6OVY - chains D and E of the 9 polymer chains in the assembly; structure by X-ray diffraction, 3.00 A resolution.

[Chain D]
Protein: DNA-directed RNA polymerase subunit beta'
Source organism: Thermus thermophilus
Notes: EC 2.7.7.6
Reference sequence: Q8RQE8 (RPOC_THET8); residue numbers follow UniProt; this construct covers 1-1524
Chain sequence (1524 residues; row label = number of the first residue in the row):
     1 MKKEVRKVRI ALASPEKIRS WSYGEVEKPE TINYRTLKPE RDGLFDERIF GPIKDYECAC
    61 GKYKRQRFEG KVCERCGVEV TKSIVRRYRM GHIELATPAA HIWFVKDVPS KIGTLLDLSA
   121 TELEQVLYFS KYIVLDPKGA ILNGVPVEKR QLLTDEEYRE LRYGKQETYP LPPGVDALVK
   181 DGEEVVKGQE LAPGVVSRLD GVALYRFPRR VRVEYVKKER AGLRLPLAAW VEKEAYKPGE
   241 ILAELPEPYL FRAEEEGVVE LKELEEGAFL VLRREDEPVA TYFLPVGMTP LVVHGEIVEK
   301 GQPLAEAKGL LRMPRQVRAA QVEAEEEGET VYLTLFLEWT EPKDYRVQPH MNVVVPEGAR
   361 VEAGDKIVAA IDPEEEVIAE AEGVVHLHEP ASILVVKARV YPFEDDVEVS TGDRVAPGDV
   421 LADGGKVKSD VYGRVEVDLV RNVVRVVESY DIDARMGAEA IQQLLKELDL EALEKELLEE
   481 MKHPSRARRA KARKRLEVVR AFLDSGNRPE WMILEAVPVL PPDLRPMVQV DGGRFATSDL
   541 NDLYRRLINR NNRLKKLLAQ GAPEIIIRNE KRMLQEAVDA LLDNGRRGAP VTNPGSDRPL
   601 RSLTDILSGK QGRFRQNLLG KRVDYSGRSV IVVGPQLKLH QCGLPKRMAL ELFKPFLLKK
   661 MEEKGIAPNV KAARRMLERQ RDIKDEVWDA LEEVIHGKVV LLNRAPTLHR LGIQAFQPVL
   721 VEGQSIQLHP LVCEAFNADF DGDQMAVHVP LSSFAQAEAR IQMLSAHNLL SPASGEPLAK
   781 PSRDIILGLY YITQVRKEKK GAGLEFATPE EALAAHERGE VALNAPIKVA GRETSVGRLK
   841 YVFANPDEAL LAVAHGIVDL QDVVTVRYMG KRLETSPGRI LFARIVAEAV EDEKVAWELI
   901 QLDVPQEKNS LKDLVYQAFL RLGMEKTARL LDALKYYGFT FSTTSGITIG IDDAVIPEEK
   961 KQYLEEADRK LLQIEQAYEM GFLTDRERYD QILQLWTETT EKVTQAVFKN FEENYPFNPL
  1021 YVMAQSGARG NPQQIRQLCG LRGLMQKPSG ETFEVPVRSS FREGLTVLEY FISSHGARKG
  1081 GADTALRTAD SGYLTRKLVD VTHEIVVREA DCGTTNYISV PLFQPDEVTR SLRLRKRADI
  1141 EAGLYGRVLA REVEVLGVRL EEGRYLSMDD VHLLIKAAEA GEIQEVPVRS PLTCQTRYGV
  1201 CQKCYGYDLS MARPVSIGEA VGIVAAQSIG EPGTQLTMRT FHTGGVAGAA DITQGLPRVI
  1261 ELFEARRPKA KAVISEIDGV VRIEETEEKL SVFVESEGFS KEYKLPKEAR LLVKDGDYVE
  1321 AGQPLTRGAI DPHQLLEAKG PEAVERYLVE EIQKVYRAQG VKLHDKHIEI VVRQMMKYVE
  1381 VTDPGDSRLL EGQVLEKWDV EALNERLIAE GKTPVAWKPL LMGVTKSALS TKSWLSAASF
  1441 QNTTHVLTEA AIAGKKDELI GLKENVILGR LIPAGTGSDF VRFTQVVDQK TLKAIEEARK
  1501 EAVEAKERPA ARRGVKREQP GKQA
Not modelled in the structure: 1-3, 1239-1252, 1503-1524
Ion coordination: Zn2+ site 1: Cys58, Cys60, Cys73, Cys76; Mg2+: Asp739, Asp741, Asp743 (shared with 1 residue of chain I); Zn2+ site 2: Cys1112, Cys1194, Cys1201, Cys1204

[Chain E]
Protein: DNA-directed RNA polymerase subunit omega
Source organism: Thermus thermophilus
Notes: EC 2.7.7.6
Reference sequence: A0A1J1EUF1 (A0A1J1EUF1_THETH); numbering as in UniProt (aligned over 1-99)
Chain sequence (99 residues; row label = number of the first residue in the row):
     1 MAEPGIDKLF GMVDSKYRLT VVVAKRAQQL LRHGFKNTVL EPEERPKMQT LEGLFDDPNA
    61 VTWAMKELLT GRLVFGENLV PEDRLQKEME RLYPVEREE
Not modelled in the structure: 1, 96-99

[Interface between chain D and chain E]
Contacting residue pairs (100; chain D residue first):
  His640(D) with Ala2(E)
  Lys664(D) with Thr50(E); Glu52(E), salt bridge
  Asp689(D) with Leu51(E)
  Glu693(D) with Met48(E); Thr50(E)
  His696(D) with Met48(E); Asp57(E), salt bridge; Asn59(E), hydrogen bond (backbone-side chain)
  Gly697(D) with Asn59(E), hydrogen bond (backbone-side chain)
  Lys698(D) with Asn59(E)
  Ser753(D) with Leu31(E); Val61(E)
  Phe754(D) with Val21(E), hydrophobic; Ala24(E), hydrophobic
  Ala757(D) with Thr20(E); Ala24(E), hydrophobic
  Glu758(D) with Thr20(E)
  Arg760(D) with Glu3(E), salt bridge; Asn59(E), hydrogen bond; Val61(E); Thr62(E), hydrogen bond
  Ile761(D) with Phe10(E), hydrophobic; Leu19(E), hydrophobic; Thr20(E); Met65(E), hydrophobic
  Gln762(D) with Tyr17(E); Thr20(E), hydrogen bond
  Leu764(D) with Glu3(E)
  Ala766(D) with Ala2(E)
  His767(D) with Ala2(E); Glu3(E), hydrogen bond (side chain-backbone); Ile6(E)
  Gly923(D) with Asp7(E)
  Met924(D) with Ile6(E), hydrophobic; Asp7(E), hydrogen bond (backbone-side chain)
  Glu925(D) with Ala2(E); Glu3(E); Pro4(E); Gly5(E), hydrogen bond (side chain-backbone); Ile6(E); Asp7(E), hydrogen bond (backbone-side chain)
  Asp1208(D) with Lys16(E), salt bridge
  Met1211(D) with Lys16(E)
  Arg1213(D) with Phe10(E)
  Ser1216(D) with Ser15(E); Lys16(E), hydrogen bond (side chain-backbone)
  Ile1217(D) with Ser15(E), hydrogen bond (backbone-side chain); Tyr17(E)
  Gly1218(D) with Tyr17(E)
  Glu1219(D) with Tyr17(E), hydrogen bond
  Gly1475(D) with Tyr17(E)
  Thr1476(D) with Tyr17(E); Thr20(E); Val21(E)
  Asp1479(D) with Glu77(E)
  Phe1480(D) with Asp14(E); Arg18(E), hydrogen bond (backbone-side chain); Glu77(E)
  Val1481(D) with Ser15(E); Arg18(E); Val21(E)
  Arg1482(D) with Lys25(E), hydrogen bond (backbone-side chain)
  Phe1483(D) with Lys25(E)
  Thr1484(D) with Arg18(E), hydrogen bond; Val22(E); Lys25(E), hydrogen bond (backbone-side chain); Gly76(E)
  Gln1485(D) with Val74(E); Phe75(E); Gly76(E), hydrogen bond (backbone-backbone); Leu79(E), hydrogen bond (side chain-backbone); Val80(E), hydrogen bond (side chain-backbone); Glu82(E), hydrogen bond
  Val1486(D) with Val22(E), hydrophobic; Arg26(E); Gln29(E), hydrogen bond (backbone-side chain); Val74(E)
  Val1487(D) with Leu73(E); Val74(E), hydrogen bond (backbone-backbone); Leu85(E), hydrophobic
  Asp1488(D) with Arg26(E), salt bridge; Val39(E); Arg72(E); Leu73(E); Tyr93(E)
  Gln1489(D) with Arg72(E); Val74(E)
  Thr1491(D) with Met89(E); Tyr93(E)
  Ala1494(D) with Glu88(E); Arg91(E); Leu92(E), hydrophobic
  Ile1495(D) with Arg84(E); Leu85(E), hydrophobic; Glu88(E)
  Ala1498(D) with Glu88(E)
  Arg1499(D) with Val80(E); Pro81(E); Arg84(E)
Other interface residues (no listed pair), chain D (51 interface residues in all): Glu692, Arg710, Gln756, Ala928, Ser1210, Lys1490
Other interface residues (no listed pair), chain E (55 interface residues in all): Val23, Ala27, Gln28, Asn37, Lys47, Pro58, Asn78

[Overview]
51 residues of chain D face 55 of chain E across their interface, with 22 hydrogen bonds and 5 salt bridges.
Polar contacts include Lys664(D)-Glu52(E), His696(D)-Asp57(E) and Arg760(D)-Glu3(E). The Zn2+ site 1 is built
by Cys58(D), Cys60(D), Cys73(D) and Cys76(D).
Chain D is DNA-directed RNA polymerase subunit beta' and chain E is DNA-directed RNA polymerase subunit omega,
both from Thermus thermophilus; the structure, X-ray crystal structure of a bacterial reiterative
transcription complex of pyrG promoter variant -1C, was determined by X-ray diffraction together with 6OVR,
6OW3, 6OY5, 6OY6, 6OY7, 6P70 and 6P71 from the same study.
